Entry 3BD1 (X-ray diffraction, 1.40 A resolution); this record covers chains A and C of the 3 polymer chains in the assembly.

== Chain A (and C) ==
Molecule: Cro protein
Source organism: Xylella fastidiosa
Notes: chain C of this document is another copy of the same molecule, construct and numbering; everything in this record applies to it too
UniProtKB: Q3R0L1 (Q3R0L1_XYLFA); numbering as in UniProt (aligned over 1-79)
Amino-acid sequence (79 residues; each row starts with the number of its first residue):
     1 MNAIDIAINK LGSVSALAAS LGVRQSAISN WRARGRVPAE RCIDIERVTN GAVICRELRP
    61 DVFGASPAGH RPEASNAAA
Unresolved in the structure: 66-79 (chain C: 65-79)
Reported in the primary citation:
  - contacts within the chain: C42-C55

== Interface between chain A and chain C ==
Contacting residue pairs - 25 pairs, chain A then chain C:
  K10(A) with L11(C), hydrogen bond (side chain-backbone)
  L11(A) with K10(C), hydrogen bond (backbone-side chain); L11(C), hydrophobic; V48(C); N50(C)
  G12(A) with N50(C)
  S13(A) with N50(C), hydrogen bond
  A16(A) with R47(C); N50(C)
  A19(A) with S20(C); R47(C); V48(C)
  S20(A) with A19(C); S20(C), hydrogen bond; V48(C)
  R47(A) with A16(C); A19(C)
  V48(A) with L11(C); A16(C); A19(C); S20(C)
  N50(A) with L11(C); G12(C); S13(C), hydrogen bond; A16(C)
Interface residues without a listed pair, chain A (11 interface residues in all): S15
Interface residues without a listed pair, chain C (11 interface residues in all): S15

== In short ==
The chain A/chain C interface involves 11 residues from each chain, with 5 hydrogen bonds. Among the polar
pairs are K10(A)-L11(C), S13(A)-N50(C) and S20(A)-S20(C). The paper reports contacts within the chain
involving C42(A) and C55(A).
Both chains are Cro protein (Xylella fastidiosa). Entry 3BD1 (Structure of the Cro protein from putative
prophage element Xfaso 1 in Xylella fastidiosa strain Ann-1) was determined by X-ray diffraction together with
2PIJ from the same study.
